PDB entry 4Q46 | X-ray diffraction, 1.80 A resolution | chain A

Chain A:
Name: Polymerase basic protein 2
Organism: influenza B virus
Notes: fragment: cap-binding domain
Sequence (171 residues; each row starts with the number of its first residue):
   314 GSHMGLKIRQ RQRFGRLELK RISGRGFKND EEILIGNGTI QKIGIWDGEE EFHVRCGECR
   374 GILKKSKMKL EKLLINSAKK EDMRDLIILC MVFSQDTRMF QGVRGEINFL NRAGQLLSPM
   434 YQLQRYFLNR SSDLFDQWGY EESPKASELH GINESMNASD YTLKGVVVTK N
Not modelled in the structure: 314-320
What the authors report for this chain:
  - binding site for the ligand GDP: Q325
  - conformationally variable residues (order/disorder transition): Q325
  - mutagenesis - Q325F: increased stability
  - mutagenesis - W359H: decreased stability
  - mutagenesis - Y434H: unchanged stability
  - mutagenesis - Q325F (6.2-fold): increased binding to m7GDP

In short:
From the paper: a binding site for the ligand GDP at Q325; Q325F increases stability; 3 substitutions were
tested in all.
Chain A is Polymerase basic protein 2 (influenza B virus); the structure, The second structure of Influenza B
PB2 cap-binding domain complex with GDP, was determined by X-ray diffraction, deposited together with 4OR4 and
4OR6.
